Entry 5MR0 (X-ray diffraction, 1.98 A resolution); this record covers chains B and D of the 6 polymer chains in the assembly.

Chain B (and D):
Molecule: Putative branched-chain-amino-acid aminotransferase
Organism: Archaeoglobus fulgidus (strain ATCC 49558 / VC-16 / DSM 4304 / JCM 9628 / NBRC 100126)
Notes: EC 2.6.1.42; chain D of this document is another copy of the same molecule, construct and numbering; everything in this record applies to it too
UniProtKB: O29329 (ILVE_ARCFU); numbering as in UniProt (aligned over 1-290)
Sequence (290 residues; each row starts with the number of its first residue):
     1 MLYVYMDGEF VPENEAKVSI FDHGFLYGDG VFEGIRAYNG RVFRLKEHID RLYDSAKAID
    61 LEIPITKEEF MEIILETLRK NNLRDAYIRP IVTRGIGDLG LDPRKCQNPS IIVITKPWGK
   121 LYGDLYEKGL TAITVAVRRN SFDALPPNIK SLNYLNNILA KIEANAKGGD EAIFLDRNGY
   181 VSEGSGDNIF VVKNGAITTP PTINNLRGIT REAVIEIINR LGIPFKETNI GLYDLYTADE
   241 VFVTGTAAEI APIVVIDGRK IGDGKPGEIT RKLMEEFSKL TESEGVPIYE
Disordered / not traced: 120-123 (chain D: fully traced)
Small-molecule neighbours:
  - PXG (3-[O-phosphonopyridoxyl]--amino-benzoic acid), molecule 1: Tyr27, Leu99, Gly100, Leu101
  - PXG, molecule 2: Phe32, His48, Arg51, Arg89, Arg139, Lys150, Tyr154, Asn157, Glu183, Ser185, Gly186, Asp187, Asn188, Leu206, Gly208, Ile209, Thr210, Arg211, Thr244, Gly245, Thr246
  - tris(hydroxyethyl)aminomethane (TAM): Pro201, Thr228, Asn229

Chain B / chain D interface:
Residue-residue contacts (29; chain B residue first):
  Asp54(B) - Lys193(D)  salt bridge
  Asp54(B) - Tyr233(D)
  Asp54(B) - Thr237(D)
  Lys57(B) - Tyr236(D)
  Lys57(B) - Arg259(D)  hydrogen bond (backbone-side chain)
  Lys57(B) - Lys260(D)  hydrogen bond (side chain-backbone)
  Ala58(B) - Tyr233(D)  hydrophobic
  Ala58(B) - Tyr236(D)
  Ala58(B) - Arg259(D)  hydrogen bond (backbone-side chain)
  Asp60(B) - Arg259(D)
  Phe142(B) - Asn178(D)
  Phe142(B) - Gly179(D)
  Phe142(B) - Tyr180(D)  hydrophobic
  Asp143(B) - Arg138(D)  salt bridge
  Asp143(B) - Leu175(D)
  Asp143(B) - Gly179(D)
  Asn148(B) - Tyr233(D)
  Ile149(B) - Tyr233(D)  hydrophobic
  Arg177(B) - Arg177(D)
  Arg177(B) - Asn178(D)  hydrogen bond (side chain-backbone)
  Asn178(B) - Asn178(D)  hydrogen bond (side chain-backbone)
  Asn178(B) - Tyr180(D)  hydrogen bond
  Tyr180(B) - Tyr180(D)
  Ile203(B) - Tyr180(D)  hydrophobic
  Ile203(B) - Ile230(D)
  Ile203(B) - Gly231(D)
  Arg207(B) - Tyr233(D)
  Arg207(B) - Asp234(D)  salt bridge
  Glu227(B) - Lys226(D)  salt bridge
Other interface residues (no listed pair), chain B (17 interface residues in all): Ser55, Ile59, Pro146
Other interface residues (no listed pair), chain D (19 interface residues in all): Asn229, Leu232, Gly258

In short:
Chain B and chain D form an interface of 17 and 19 residues respectively; the contacts include 6 hydrogen
bonds and 4 salt bridges. Among the polar pairs are Asp54(B)-Lys193(D), Asp143(B)-Arg138(D) and
Arg207(B)-Asp234(D). Chain B binds compound PXG and tris(hydroxyethyl)aminomethane.
Both chains are Putative branched-chain-amino-acid aminotransferase (Archaeoglobus fulgidus (strain ATCC 49558
/ VC-16 / DSM 4304 / JCM 9628 / NBRC 100126)). Entry 5MR0 (Thermophilic archaeal branched-chain amino acid
transaminases from Geoglobus acetivorans and Archaeoglobus fulgidus: biochemical and structural
characterisation) was determined by X-ray diffraction, deposited together with 5MQZ, 5E25 and 5CM0.
